PDB entry 5Y5Z | electron microscopy, 6.70 A resolution (low resolution: residue-level contacts below are approximate; hydrogen-bond / salt-bridge calls are withheld) | chains C and E of the 26 polymer chains in the assembly

[Chain C]
Protein: V-type ATP synthase alpha chain
Source organism: Thermus thermophilus HB8
Notes: EC 3.6.3.14
UniProt: Q56403 (VATA_THET8); residues 1-578 here = UniProt positions 1-578
Chain sequence (578 residues; numbered 1 to 578; the number before each row is that of its first residue):
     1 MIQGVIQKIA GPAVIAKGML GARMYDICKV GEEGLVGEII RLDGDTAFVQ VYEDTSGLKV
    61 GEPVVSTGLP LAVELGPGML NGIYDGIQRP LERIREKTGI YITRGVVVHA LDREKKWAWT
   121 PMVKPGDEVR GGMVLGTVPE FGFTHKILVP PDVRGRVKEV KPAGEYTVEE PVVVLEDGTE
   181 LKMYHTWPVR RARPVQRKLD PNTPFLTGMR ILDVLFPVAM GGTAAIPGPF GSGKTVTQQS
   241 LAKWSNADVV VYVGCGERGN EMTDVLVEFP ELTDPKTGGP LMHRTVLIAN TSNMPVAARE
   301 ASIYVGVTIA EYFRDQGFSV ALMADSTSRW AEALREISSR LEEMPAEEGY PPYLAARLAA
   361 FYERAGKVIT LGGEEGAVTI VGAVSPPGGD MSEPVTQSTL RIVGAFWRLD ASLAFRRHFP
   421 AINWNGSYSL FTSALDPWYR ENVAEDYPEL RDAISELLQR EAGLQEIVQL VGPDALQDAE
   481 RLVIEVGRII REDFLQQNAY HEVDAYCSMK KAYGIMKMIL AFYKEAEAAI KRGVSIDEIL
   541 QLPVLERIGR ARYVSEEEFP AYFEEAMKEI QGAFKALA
Not modelled in the structure: 578
Residues lining bound ligands: ADP (adenosine-5'-diphosphate): Gly-231, Ser-232, Gly-233, Lys-234, Thr-235, Val-236, Thr-237

[Chain E]
Protein: V-type ATP synthase beta chain
Source organism: Thermus thermophilus HB8
UniProt: Q56404 (VATB_THET8); residue numbers follow UniProt; this construct covers 1-478
Chain sequence (478 residues; each row starts with the number of its first residue):
     1 MDLLKKEYTG ITYISGPLLF VENAKDLAYG AIVDIKDGTG RVRGGQVIEV SEEYAVIQVF
    61 EETTGLDLAT TSVSLVEDVA RLGVSKEMLG RRFNGIGKPI DGLPPITPEK RLPITGLPLN
   121 PVARRKPEQF IQTGISTIDV MNTLVRGQKL PIFSGSGLPA NEIAAQIARQ ATVRPDLSGE
   181 GEKEEPFAVV FAAMGITQRE LSYFIQEFER TGALSRSVLF LNKADDPTIE RILTPRMALT
   241 VAEYLAFEHD YHVLVILTDM TNYCEALREI GAAREEIPGR RGYPGYMYTD LATIYERAGV
   301 VEGKKGSVTQ IPILSMPDDD RTHPIPDLTG YITEGQIQLS RELHRKGIYP PIDPLPSLSR
   361 LMNNGVGKGK TREDHKQVSD QLYSAYANGV DIRKLVAIIG EDALTENDRR YLQFADAFER
   421 FFINQGQQNR SIEESLQIAW ALLSMLPQGE LKRISKDHIG KYYGQKLEEI WGAPQALD
Not modelled in the structure: 1-4, 464-478
Residues lining bound ligands: ADP (adenosine-5'-diphosphate): Leu-358, Ser-359, Arg-360

[How chain C and chain E interact]
Contacting residue pairs (19; chain C residue first):
  Ile-9(C) with Val-50(E); Ser-51(E)
  Ala-10(C) with Val-50(E)
  Ser-56(C) with Tyr-29(E)
  Gly-57(C) with Tyr-29(E)
  Leu-58(C) with Leu-27(E); Ala-28(E); Tyr-29(E)
  Lys-59(C) with Leu-27(E); Ala-28(E)
  Ile-100(C) with Leu-119(E); Asn-120(E)
  Tyr-101(C) with Pro-118(E); Leu-119(E); Asn-120(E)
  Ile-102(C) with Pro-118(E); Leu-119(E); Asn-120(E)
  Thr-263(C) with Pro-121(E)
Interface residues without a listed pair, chain C (16 interface residues in all): Gly-11, Val-60, Ser-292, Glu-348, Arg-416, Arg-417
Interface residues without a listed pair, chain E (13 interface residues in all): Leu-117, Gly-279, Thr-293, Ser-384

[Summary]
16 residues of chain C and 13 residues of chain E are in contact. ADP is bound between chain C and chain E.
Here chain C is V-type ATP synthase alpha chain and chain E is V-type ATP synthase beta chain, both from
Thermus thermophilus HB8. Entry 5Y5Z (V/A-type ATPase/synthase from Thermus thermophilus, rotational state 2)
was determined by electron microscopy, deposited together with 5Y5Y, 5Y5X and 5Y60.
